Entry 7NZE (X-ray diffraction, 2.05 A resolution); this record covers chains BBB and CCC of the 6 polymer chains in the assembly.

# Chain BBB
Molecule: HLA class II histocompatibility antigen DR beta chain
Organism: Homo sapiens
Reference sequence: A2BFX2 (A2BFX2_HUMAN); residues 1-191 here correspond to UniProt positions 30-220 (UniProt number = residue number + 29)
Amino-acid sequence (191 residues; numbered 1 to 191; the number before each row is that of its first residue):
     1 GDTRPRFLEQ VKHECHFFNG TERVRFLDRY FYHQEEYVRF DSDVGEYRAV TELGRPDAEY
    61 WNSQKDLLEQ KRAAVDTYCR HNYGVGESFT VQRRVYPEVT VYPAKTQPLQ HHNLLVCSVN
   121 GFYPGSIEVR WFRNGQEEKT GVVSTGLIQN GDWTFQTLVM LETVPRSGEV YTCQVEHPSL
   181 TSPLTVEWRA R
Not modelled in the structure: 1
Differences from the reference sequence: conflict Lys71 (Arg100 in A2BFX2), Ala74 (Glu103 in A2BFX2), Gly86 (Val115 in A2BFX2)
Cystine bridges: Cys15-Cys79, Cys117-Cys173
Glycans and other covalent adducts: N-acetylglucosamine (NAG) linked to Asn19
Reported in the primary citation:
  - specificity-determining residues: Ala74
  - higher-order assembly contacts with a neighbouring HLA class II histocompatibility antigen, DR alpha chain: Val11, His13

# Chain CCC
Molecule: HLA class II histocompatibility antigen, DR alpha chain
Organism: Homo sapiens
Reference sequence: P01903 (DRA_HUMAN); residues 2-183 here correspond to UniProt positions 27-208 (UniProt number = residue number + 25)
Amino-acid sequence (182 residues; numbered 2 to 183; the number before each row is that of its first residue):
     2 KEEHVIIQAE FYLNPDQSGE FMFDFDGDEI FHVDMAKKET VWRLREFGRF ASFEAQGALA
    62 NIAVDKANLE IMTKRSNYTP ITNVPPEVTV LTNSPVELRE PNVLICFIDK FTPPVVNVTW
   122 LRNGKPVTTG VSETVFLPRE DHLFRKFHYL PFLPSTEDVY DCRVEHWGLD EPLLKHWEFD
   182 AS
Differences from the reference sequence: conflict Arg46 (Glu71 in P01903), Ser183 (Pro208 in P01903)
Cystine bridges: Cys107-Cys163
Glycans and other covalent adducts: N-acetylglucosamine (NAG) linked to Asn118
UniProt features mapped onto this chain:
  - region: Glu179 to Ala182 (Connecting peptide)
  - site: Gln9 (Self- and pathogen-derived peptide antigen), Gly49 (Self-peptide antigen), Phe51 (Self- and pathogen-derived peptide antigen), Ala52 (Self-peptide antigen), Ser53 (Self- and pathogen-derived peptide antigen), Glu55 (Pathogen-derived peptide antigen), Asn62 (Self- and pathogen-derived peptide antigen), Asn69 (Pathogen-derived peptide antigen), Arg76 (Self- and pathogen-derived peptide antigen)
  - glycosylation (N-linked (GlcNAc...) asparagine): Asn78, Asn118

# Interface between chain BBB and chain CCC
Residue-residue contacts - 13 pairs, chain BBB then chain CCC:
  Lys105(BBB) with Asp181(CCC); Ser183(CCC)
  His112(BBB) with Thr157(CCC), hydrogen bond (side chain-backbone); Val160(CCC); Glu179(CCC), salt bridge
  Leu114(BBB) with His177(CCC); Glu179(CCC)
  Val142(BBB) with Leu175(CCC)
  Val143(BBB) with Asp162(CCC); Leu175(CCC)
  Ser144(BBB) with Leu174(CCC)
  Glu162(BBB) with Asp162(CCC); His177(CCC), salt bridge
Interface residues without a listed pair, chain CCC (12 interface residues in all): Gly125, Glu158, Asp159

# Summary
7 residues of chain BBB face 12 of chain CCC across their interface, with 1 hydrogen bond and 2 salt bridges.
Polar pairs include His112(BBB)-Glu179(CCC), Glu162(BBB)-His177(CCC) and His112(BBB)-Thr157(CCC). The paper
reports the specificity determinant Ala74(BBB); higher-order assembly contacts with a neighbouring HLA class
II histocompatibility antigen, DR alpha chain through Val11(BBB) and His13(BBB).
Chain BBB is HLA class II histocompatibility antigen DR beta chain and chain CCC is HLA class II
histocompatibility antigen, DR alpha chain, both from Homo sapiens; the structure, Crystal structure of
HLA-DR4 in complex with a human collagen type II peptide, was determined by X-ray diffraction, deposited
together with 7NZF, 7NZH and 7O00.
